PDB entry 4YA7 | X-ray diffraction, 2.70 A resolution | chains S and T of the 34 polymer chains in the assembly

== Chain S ==
Protein: Proteasome subunit alpha type-6
From: Saccharomyces cerevisiae (strain ATCC 204508 / S288c)
Notes: EC 3.4.25.1
Reference sequence: P40302 (PSA6_YEAST); residues 0-233 here correspond to UniProt positions 1-234 (UniProt number = residue number + 1)
Sequence (234 residues; each row starts with the number of its first residue; numbering starts at 0):
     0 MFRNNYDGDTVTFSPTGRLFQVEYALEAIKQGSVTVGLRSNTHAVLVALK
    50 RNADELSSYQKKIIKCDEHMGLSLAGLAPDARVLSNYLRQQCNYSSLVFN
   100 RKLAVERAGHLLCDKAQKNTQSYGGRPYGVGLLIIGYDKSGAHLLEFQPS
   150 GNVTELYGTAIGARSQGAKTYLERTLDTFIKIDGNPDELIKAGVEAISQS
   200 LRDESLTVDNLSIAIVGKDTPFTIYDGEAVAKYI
Unresolved in the structure: 0-2
Swiss-Prot annotation at these positions:
  - modified residue: Ser13 (Phosphoserine)
  - cross-link: Lys190 (Glycyl lysine isopeptide (Lys-Gly) (interchain with G-Cter in ubiquitin))

== Chain T ==
Protein: Probable proteasome subunit alpha type-7
From: Saccharomyces cerevisiae (strain ATCC 204508 / S288c)
Notes: EC 3.4.25.1
Reference sequence: P21242 (PSA7_YEAST); residues -3 to 284 here correspond to UniProt positions 1-288 (UniProt number = residue number + 4)
Sequence (288 residues; row label = number of the first residue in the row; numbers below 1 keep their minus sign (Met-3 is residue -3)):
    -3 MTSIGTGYDLSNSVFSPDGRNFQVEYAVKAVENGTTSIGIKCNDGVVFAV
    47 EKLITSKLLVPQKNVKIQVVDRHIGCVYSGLIPDGRHLVNRGREEAASFK
    97 KLYKTPIPIPAFADRLGQYVQAHTLYNSVRPFGVSTIFGGVDKNGAHLYM
   147 LEPSGSYWGYKGAATGKGRQSAKAELEKLVDHHPEGLSAREAVKQAAKII
   197 YLAHEDNKEKDFELEISWCSLSETNGLHKFVKGDLLQEAIDFAQKEINGD
   247 DDEDEDDSDNVMSSDDENAPVATNANATTDQEGDIHLE
Unresolved in the structure: -3 to 1, 245-284
Swiss-Prot annotation at these positions:
  - modified residue: Thr-2 (N-acetylthreonine)

== How chain S and chain T interact ==
Contacting residue pairs (65):
  Asn4(S) with Leu6(T)
  Tyr5(S) with Asp5(T), hydrogen bond; Leu6(T), hydrophobic; Tyr22(T), hydrophobic
  Thr9(S) with Arg126(T)
  Val10(S) with Gln19(T); Asn123(T); Ser124(T); Val125(T); Arg126(T)
  Thr11(S) with Leu6(T); Gln19(T)
  Phe12(S) with Gln19(T); Tyr22(T); Ala23(T), hydrophobic; Leu77(T), hydrophobic; Arg126(T); Pro127(T); Gly129(T)
  Ser13(S) with Tyr22(T)
  Pro14(S) with Tyr22(T), hydrophobic; Lys25(T)
  Thr15(S) with Lys25(T)
  Gly16(S) with Tyr22(T); Lys25(T); Ala26(T)
  Leu18(S) with Leu77(T), hydrophobic; Arg126(T)
  His109(S) with Arg82(T), hydrogen bond
  Cys112(S) with Arg82(T)
  Asp113(S) with Arg82(T), salt bridge; Asn86(T)
  Gln116(S) with Pro79(T); Asp80(T); His83(T), hydrogen bond
  Thr119(S) with Arg126(T), hydrogen bond (backbone-side chain)
  Gln120(S) with His119(T); Val125(T); Arg126(T), hydrogen bond (backbone-backbone); Phe128(T)
  Ser121(S) with Ser124(T)
  Tyr122(S) with Ser124(T), hydrogen bond (backbone-backbone)
  Ser149(S) with Pro79(T)
  Gly150(S) with Pro79(T)
  Asn151(S) with Ile78(T); Pro79(T)
  Thr153(S) with Leu55(T); Asn60(T)
  Glu154(S) with Val56(T); Lys59(T); Asn60(T), hydrogen bond (backbone-side chain)
  Leu155(S) with Leu54(T); Leu55(T), hydrophobic; Val56(T)
  Tyr156(S) with Leu54(T), hydrogen bond (backbone-backbone); Leu55(T); Val56(T); Pro57(T)
  Gly157(S) with Leu54(T)
  Lys168(S) with Leu54(T)
  Leu171(S) with Leu54(T)
  Glu172(S) with Ser52(T), hydrogen bond; Lys53(T), hydrogen bond (side chain-backbone); Leu54(T)
  Leu175(S) with Lys53(T)
Interface residues without a listed pair, chain S (37 interface residues in all): Arg38, Glu105, Lys117, His142, Val152, Phe178

== Summary ==
Chain S and chain T form an interface of 37 and 30 residues respectively; the contacts include 10 hydrogen
bonds and 1 salt bridge. Polar pairs include Asp113(S)-Arg82(T), Tyr5(S)-Asp5(T) and His109(S)-Arg82(T).
Here chain S is Proteasome subunit alpha type-6 and chain T is Probable proteasome subunit alpha type-7, both
from Saccharomyces cerevisiae (strain ATCC 204508 / S288c). Entry 4YA7 (Yeast 20S proteasome beta2-H114D
mutant in complex with Ac-LAE-ep) was determined by X-ray diffraction, deposited together with 4Y69, 4Y6A,
4Y6V, 4Y6Z, 4Y70, 4Y74 and 34 further entries.
